Entry 6CQ4 (X-ray diffraction, 3.20 A resolution); this record covers chain A.

Chain A:
Molecule: Serine/threonine-protein kinase TBK1
Organism: Homo sapiens
Notes: EC 2.7.11.1
UniProtKB: Q9UHD2 (TBK1_HUMAN); residues 1-657 here = UniProt positions 1-657
Sequence (660 residues; numbered -2 to 657; the number before each row is that of its first residue; numbers below 1 keep their minus sign (Ser-2 is residue -2)):
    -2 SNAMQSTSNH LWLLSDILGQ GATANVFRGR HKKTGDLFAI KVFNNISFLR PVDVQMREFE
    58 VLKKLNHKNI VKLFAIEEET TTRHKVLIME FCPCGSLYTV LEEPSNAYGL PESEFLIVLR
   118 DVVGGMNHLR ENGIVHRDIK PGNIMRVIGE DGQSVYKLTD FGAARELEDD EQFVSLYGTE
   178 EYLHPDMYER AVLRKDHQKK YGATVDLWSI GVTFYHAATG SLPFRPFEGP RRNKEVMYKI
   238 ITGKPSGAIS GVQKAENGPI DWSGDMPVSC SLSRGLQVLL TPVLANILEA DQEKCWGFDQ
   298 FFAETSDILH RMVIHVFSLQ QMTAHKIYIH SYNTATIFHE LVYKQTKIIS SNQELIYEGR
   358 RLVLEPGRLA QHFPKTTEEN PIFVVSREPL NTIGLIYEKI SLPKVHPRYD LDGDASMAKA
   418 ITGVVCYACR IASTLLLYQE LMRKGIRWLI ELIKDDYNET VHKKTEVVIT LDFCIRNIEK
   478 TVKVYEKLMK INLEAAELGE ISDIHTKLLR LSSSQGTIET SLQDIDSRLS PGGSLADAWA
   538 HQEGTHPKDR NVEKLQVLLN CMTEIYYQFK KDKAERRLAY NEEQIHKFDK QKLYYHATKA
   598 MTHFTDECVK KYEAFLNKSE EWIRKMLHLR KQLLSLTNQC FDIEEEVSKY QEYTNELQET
Unresolved in the structure: -2 to -1, 43-50, 159-174, 187-202, 480-493
Differences from the reference sequence: expression tag (-2 to 0)
Ligand contacts: F8P (2-amino-7-(4,4-difluorocyclohexyl)-5-oxo-5H-[1]benzopyrano[2,3-b]pyridine-3-carboxylic acid): Leu15, Gly16, Val23, Ala36, Val68, Met86, Glu87, Phe88, Cys89, Pro90, Gly92, Thr96, Met142, Thr156
Swiss-Prot annotation at these positions:
  - active site: Asp135 (Proton acceptor)
  - binding site (ATP): Leu15 to Val23, Lys38
  - modified residue: Ser172 (Phosphoserine), Lys607 (N6-methyllysine)
  - cross-link (Glycyl lysine isopeptide (Lys-Gly)): Lys30 (interchain with G-Cter in ubiquitin), Lys401 (interchain with G-Cter in ubiquitin)
From the paper describing this entry:
  - binding site for F8P: Glu87, Cys89, Thr156

Overview:
Chain A binds compound F8P. UniProt lists active-site residue Asp135 and 10 ATP-binding residues. From the
paper: a binding site for F8P at Glu87, Cys89 and Thr156.
Chain A is Serine/threonine-protein kinase TBK1 (Homo sapiens); the structure, TBK1 in Complex with Cyclohexyl
Analog of Amlexanox, was determined by X-ray diffraction, deposited together with 6CQ0 and 6CQ5.
